PDB entry 9ITN | electron microscopy, 3.48 A resolution | chains Y and Z of the 16 polymer chains in the assembly

== Chain Y ==
Molecule: ATP synthase subunit b
Organism: Chloroflexus aurantiacus J-10-fl
UniProtKB: A9WGS8 (ATPF_CHLAA); numbering as in UniProt (aligned over 1-164)
Sequence (164 residues; row label = number of the first residue in the row):
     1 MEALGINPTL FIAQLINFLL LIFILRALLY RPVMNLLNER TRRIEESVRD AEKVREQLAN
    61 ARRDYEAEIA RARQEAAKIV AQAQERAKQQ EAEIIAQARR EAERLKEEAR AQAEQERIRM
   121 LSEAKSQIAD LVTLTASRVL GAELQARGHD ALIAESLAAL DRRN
Not modelled in the structure: 1-7, 160-164

== Chain Z ==
Molecule: ATP synthase subunit a
Organism: Chloroflexus aurantiacus J-10-fl
UniProtKB: A9WGT0 (A9WGT0_CHLAA); numbering as in UniProt (aligned over 1-312)
Sequence (312 residues; numbered 1 to 312; the number before each row is that of its first residue):
     1 MSTRTRNILI IVGALIISIA SRFFLYTGPP HVEVAAEVIF DGIPGFPITN SFVVAIIIDI
    61 FVIALAVAAT RNLQMVPRGL QNVMEFILES LYNLFRNINA KYVATAFPLV ATIFLFVLFG
   121 NWFGLLPGVG SIGVCHEKKE EHAVVDERLA LAAPAAPLSS VAAAEGEEIH DTCAAQGKKL
   181 VPLFRAPAAD LNFTFAIAVI SFVFIEYWGF RALGPGYLKK FFNTNGIMSF VGIIEFISEL
   241 VKPFALAFRL FGNIFAGEVL LVVMAFLVPL LLPLPFYGFE VFVGFIQALI FALLTYAFLN
   301 IAVTGHDEEH AH
Not modelled in the structure: 1-11, 137-168, 305-312
Disulfides: Cys135-Cys173

== Interface between chain Y and chain Z ==
Pairs across the interface (43):
  Pro8(Y) - Ser131(Z)
  Pro8(Y) - Thr172(Z)
  Thr9(Y) - Leu25(Z)
  Thr9(Y) - Tyr26(Z)
  Thr9(Y) - Thr27(Z)
  Leu10(Y) - Thr27(Z)
  Leu10(Y) - Ser131(Z)
  Leu10(Y) - Ala265(Z)  hydrophobic
  Phe11(Y) - Ser131(Z)
  Phe11(Y) - Ile132(Z)  hydrophobic
  Ile12(Y) - Leu25(Z)  hydrophobic
  Ala13(Y) - Pro269(Z)  hydrophobic
  Gln14(Y) - Pro127(Z)
  Gln14(Y) - Gly128(Z)  hydrogen bond (side chain-backbone)
  Gln14(Y) - Val129(Z)
  Gln14(Y) - Ser131(Z)
  Gln14(Y) - Tyr277(Z)
  Leu15(Y) - Pro127(Z)  hydrophobic
  Ile16(Y) - Leu270(Z)  hydrophobic
  Asn17(Y) - Leu271(Z)
  Asn17(Y) - Pro273(Z)
  Asn17(Y) - Leu274(Z)
  Asn17(Y) - Tyr277(Z)
  Phe18(Y) - Leu125(Z)
  Phe18(Y) - Leu126(Z)  hydrophobic
  Phe18(Y) - Pro127(Z)
  Leu20(Y) - Leu271(Z)  hydrophobic
  Leu20(Y) - Leu274(Z)  hydrophobic
  Leu21(Y) - Leu125(Z)  hydrophobic
  Leu21(Y) - Tyr277(Z)  hydrophobic
  Leu36(Y) - Phe86(Z)  hydrophobic
  Leu37(Y) - Asn82(Z)  hydrogen bond (backbone-side chain)
  Leu37(Y) - Val83(Z)  hydrophobic
  Arg40(Y) - Asn82(Z)  hydrogen bond
  Arg40(Y) - Glu85(Z)  salt bridge
  Arg40(Y) - Glu89(Z)  salt bridge
  Thr41(Y) - Pro77(Z)  hydrogen bond (side chain-backbone)
  Thr41(Y) - Asn82(Z)
  Ile44(Y) - Val76(Z)  hydrophobic
  Ile44(Y) - Pro77(Z)
  Glu45(Y) - Val76(Z)
  Glu45(Y) - Arg78(Z)  salt bridge
  Val48(Y) - Val76(Z)  hydrophobic
Also at the interface, not in a pair above, chain Z (31 interface residues in all): Met75, Gly130, Ile169, Asp171, Gly278

== Overview ==
Chain Y and chain Z form an interface of 20 and 31 residues respectively; the contacts include 4 hydrogen
bonds and 3 salt bridges. Among the polar pairs are Arg40(Y)-Glu85(Z), Arg40(Y)-Glu89(Z) and
Glu45(Y)-Arg78(Z).
Here chain Y is ATP synthase subunit b and chain Z is ATP synthase subunit a, both from Chloroflexus
aurantiacus J-10-fl. Entry 9ITN (Chloroflexus aurantiacus ATP synthase, state 1, focused refinement of FO and
peripheral stalk) was determined by electron microscopy, deposited together with 9ITJ, 9ITK, 9ITL, 9ITM, 9ITO,
9ITP and 11 further entries.
